PDB entry 7P3E | X-ray diffraction, 2.00 A resolution | chains A and B of the 3 polymer chains in the assembly

Chain A:
Protein: MHC class I antigen
From: Homo sapiens
UniProt: A0A5B8RNS7 (A0A5B8RNS7_HUMAN); residues 1-276 here correspond to UniProt positions 25-300 (UniProt number = residue number + 24)
Amino-acid sequence (276 residues; row label = number of the first residue in the row):
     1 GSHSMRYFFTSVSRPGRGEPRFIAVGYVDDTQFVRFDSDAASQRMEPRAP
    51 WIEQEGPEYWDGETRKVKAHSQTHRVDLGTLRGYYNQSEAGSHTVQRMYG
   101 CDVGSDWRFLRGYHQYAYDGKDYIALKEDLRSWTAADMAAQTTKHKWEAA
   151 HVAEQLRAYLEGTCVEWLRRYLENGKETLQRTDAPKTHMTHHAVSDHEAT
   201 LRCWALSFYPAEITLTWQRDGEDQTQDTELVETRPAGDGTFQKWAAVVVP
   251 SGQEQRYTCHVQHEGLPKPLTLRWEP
Cystine bridges: Cys101-Cys164, Cys203-Cys259

Chain B:
Protein: Beta-2-microglobulin
From: Homo sapiens
UniProt: P61769 (B2MG_HUMAN); residues 1-99 here correspond to UniProt positions 21-119 (UniProt number = residue number + 20)
Amino-acid sequence (100 residues; each row starts with the number of its first residue; numbering starts at 0):
     0 MIQRTPKIQVYSRHPAENGKSNFLNCYVSGFHPSDIEVDLLKNGERIEKV
    50 EHSDLSFSKDWSFYLLYYTEFTPTEKDEYACRVNHVTLSQPKIVKWDRDM
Differences from the reference sequence: initiating methionine (0)
Cystine bridges: Cys25-Cys80
Curated features (UniProtKB/Swiss-Prot):
  - modified residue: Gln2 (Pyrrolidone carboxylic acid)
  - glycosylation: Ile1 (N-linked (Glc) (glycation) isoleucine), Lys19 (N-linked (Glc) (glycation) lysine), Lys41 (N-linked (Glc) (glycation) lysine), Lys48 (N-linked (Glc) (glycation) lysine), Lys58 (N-linked (Glc) (glycation) lysine), Lys91 (N-linked (Glc) (glycation) lysine), Lys94 (N-linked (Glc) (glycation) lysine)

Interface between chain A and chain B:
Residue-residue contacts (57):
  Phe8(A) - Ser55(B)
  Phe8(A) - Phe56(B)
  Phe9(A) - Phe56(B)
  Thr10(A) - Leu54(B)
  Thr10(A) - Phe56(B)
  Thr10(A) - Phe62(B)
  Val12(A) - Ser33(B)
  Arg14(A) - Asp34(B)  salt bridge
  Arg21(A) - Leu54(B)
  Ile23(A) - Leu54(B)
  Val25(A) - Asp53(B)
  Val25(A) - Leu54(B)
  Val25(A) - Ser55(B)
  Tyr27(A) - Ser55(B)
  Tyr27(A) - Tyr63(B)  hydrogen bond
  Gln32(A) - Asp53(B)
  Arg35(A) - Asp53(B)  salt bridge
  Ser92(A) - Met0(B)
  His93(A) - Met0(B)
  Gln96(A) - His31(B)  hydrogen bond
  Gln96(A) - Phe56(B)
  Gln96(A) - Trp60(B)  hydrogen bond (side chain-backbone)
  Gln96(A) - Phe62(B)
  Arg97(A) - Phe56(B)
  Gln115(A) - Lys58(B)  hydrogen bond
  Gln115(A) - Trp60(B)
  Tyr116(A) - Trp60(B)
  Ala117(A) - Trp60(B)  hydrophobic
  Asp119(A) - Met0(B)
  Asp119(A) - Ile1(B)  hydrogen bond (backbone-backbone)
  Asp119(A) - His31(B)
  Gly120(A) - Ile1(B)
  Gly120(A) - His31(B)
  Asp122(A) - Trp60(B)  hydrogen bond
  His192(A) - Asp98(B)  salt bridge
  Arg202(A) - Asp98(B)  hydrogen bond (side chain-backbone)
  Trp204(A) - Met99(B)
  Val231(A) - Gln8(B)
  Glu232(A) - Lys6(B)  salt bridge
  Glu232(A) - Gln8(B)  hydrogen bond (backbone-side chain)
  Thr233(A) - Tyr26(B)
  Arg234(A) - Gln8(B)  hydrogen bond
  Arg234(A) - Tyr10(B)
  Arg234(A) - Tyr26(B)
  Arg234(A) - Met99(B)  hydrogen bond (side chain-backbone)
  Pro235(A) - Tyr10(B)  hydrogen bond (backbone-side chain)
  Pro235(A) - Asn24(B)
  Pro235(A) - Tyr26(B)
  Ala236(A) - Arg12(B)  hydrogen bond (backbone-side chain)
  Ala236(A) - Asn24(B)  hydrogen bond (backbone-side chain)
  Gly237(A) - Arg12(B)  hydrogen bond (backbone-side chain)
  Asp238(A) - Arg12(B)
  Asp238(A) - His13(B)
  Gln242(A) - Tyr10(B)
  Gln242(A) - Ser11(B)
  Gln242(A) - Arg12(B)  hydrogen bond (side chain-backbone)
  Trp244(A) - Met99(B)
Other interface residues (no listed pair), chain A (39 interface residues in all): Arg48, Thr94, Met98, Tyr113, Lys121
Other interface residues (no listed pair), chain B (26 interface residues in all): Ser28, Pro32, Leu65

In short:
39 residues of chain A face 26 of chain B across their interface, with 15 hydrogen bonds and 4 salt bridges.
Among the polar pairs are Arg14(A)-Asp34(B), Arg35(A)-Asp53(B) and His192(A)-Asp98(B).
Here chain A is MHC class I antigen and chain B is Beta-2-microglobulin, both from Homo sapiens. Entry 7P3E
(MHC I A02 Allele presenting YLQLRTFLL) was determined by X-ray diffraction (same publication as 7PBE and
7P3D).
